PDB entry 9BYT | electron microscopy, 3.52 A resolution | chains C and D of the 4 polymer chains in the assembly

[Chain C (and D)]
Name: Ribonucleoside-diphosphate reductase subunit beta
Organism: Bacillus subtilis
Notes: EC 1.17.4.1; chain D of this document is another copy of the same molecule, construct and numbering; everything in this record applies to it too
Reference sequence: P50621 (RIR2_BACSU); residues 1-329 here = UniProt positions 1-329
Chain sequence (350 residues; row label = number of the first residue in the row; numbers below 1 keep their minus sign (Met-20 is residue -20)):
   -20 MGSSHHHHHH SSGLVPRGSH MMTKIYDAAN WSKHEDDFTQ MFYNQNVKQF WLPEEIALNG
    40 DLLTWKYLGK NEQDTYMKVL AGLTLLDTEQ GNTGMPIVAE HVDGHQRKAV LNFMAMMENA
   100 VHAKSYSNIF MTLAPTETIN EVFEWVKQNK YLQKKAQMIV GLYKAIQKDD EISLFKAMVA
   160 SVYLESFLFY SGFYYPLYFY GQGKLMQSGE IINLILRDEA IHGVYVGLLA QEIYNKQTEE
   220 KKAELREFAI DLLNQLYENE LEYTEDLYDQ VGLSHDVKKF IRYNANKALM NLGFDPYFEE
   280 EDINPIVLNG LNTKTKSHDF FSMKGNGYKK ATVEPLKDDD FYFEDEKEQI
Disordered / not traced: -20 to 15, 291-308, 323-329
Differences from the reference sequence: initiating methionine (-20); expression tag (-19 to 0)
Ion coordination: Mn2+ site 1: Asp66, Glu97, His101, Glu198; Mn2+ site 2: Glu97, Glu164, Glu198, His201
Swiss-Prot annotation at these positions:
  - active site: Tyr105
  - binding site (Fe cation): Asp66, Glu97, His101, Glu164, Glu198, His201

[Interface between chain C and chain D]
Residue-residue contacts (35; chain C residue first):
  Tyr22(C) with Ala99(D), hydrogen bond (side chain-backbone)
  Phe29(C) with Phe29(D), hydrophobic
  Leu31(C) with Tyr22(D)
  Thr67(C) with His84(D)
  Gly70(C) with Asn91(D), hydrogen bond (backbone-side chain)
  Asn71(C) with His84(D), hydrogen bond; Lys87(D)
  His84(C) with Thr67(D); Asn71(D), hydrogen bond
  Lys87(C) with Asn71(D)
  Ala88(C) with Asn98(D)
  Asn91(C) with Ala94(D); Asn98(D), hydrogen bond
  Phe92(C) with Met95(D), hydrophobic
  Ala94(C) with Asn91(D), hydrogen bond (backbone-side chain)
  Met95(C) with Asn91(D); Phe92(D), hydrophobic; Met95(D), hydrophobic
  Asn98(C) with Lys87(D); Ala88(D); Asn91(D), hydrogen bond
  Ala99(C) with Tyr22(D), hydrogen bond (backbone-side chain); Ala88(D)
  Lys103(C) with Tyr22(D)
  Lys309(C) with Tyr179(D); Glu189(D), salt bridge
  Thr311(C) with Gly39(D); Leu42(D)
  Val312(C) with Gly39(D); Leu42(D)
  Glu313(C) with Leu42(D)
  Pro314(C) with Leu42(D); Thr43(D); Tyr46(D), hydrophobic
  Lys316(C) with Tyr46(D)
Interface residues without a listed pair, chain C (24 interface residues in all): Val26, Pro75
Interface residues without a listed pair, chain D (23 interface residues in all): Val26, Leu31, Lys103, Gly182

[Overview]
24 residues of chain C and 23 residues of chain D are in contact, with 8 hydrogen bonds and 1 salt bridge.
Polar pairs include Lys309(C)-Glu189(D), Tyr22(C)-Ala99(D) and Gly70(C)-Asn91(D). From UniProt: active-site
residue Tyr105(C) and 6 Fe cation-binding residues on chain C.
Both chains are Ribonucleoside-diphosphate reductase subunit beta (Bacillus subtilis). Entry 9BYT (Class 1
model for turnover condition of Bacillus subtilis ribonucleotide reductase complex) was determined by electron
microscopy, deposited together with 9BW3, 9BWX, 9BX2, 9BX3, 9BX6, 9BX8 and 39 further entries.
